PDB entry 3MH0 | X-ray diffraction, 2.00 A resolution | chain A

Chain A:
Name: Mitogen-activated protein kinase 14
From: Homo sapiens
Notes: EC 2.7.11.24
UniProt: Q16539 (MK14_HUMAN); residues 1-360 here = UniProt positions 1-360
Amino-acid sequence (360 residues; numbered 1 to 360; the number before each row is that of its first residue):
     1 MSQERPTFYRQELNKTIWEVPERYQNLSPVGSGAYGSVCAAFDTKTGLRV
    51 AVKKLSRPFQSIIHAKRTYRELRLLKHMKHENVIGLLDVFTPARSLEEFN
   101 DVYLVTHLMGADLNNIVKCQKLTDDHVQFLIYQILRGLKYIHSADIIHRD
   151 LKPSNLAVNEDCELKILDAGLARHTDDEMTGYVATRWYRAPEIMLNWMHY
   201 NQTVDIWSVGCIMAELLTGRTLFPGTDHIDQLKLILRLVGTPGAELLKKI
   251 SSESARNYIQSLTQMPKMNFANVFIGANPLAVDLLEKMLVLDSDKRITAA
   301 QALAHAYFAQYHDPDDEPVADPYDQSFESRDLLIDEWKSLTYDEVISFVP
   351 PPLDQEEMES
Not modelled in the structure: 1-4, 32-35, 173-184, 353-360
Differences from the reference sequence: engineered mutation A169 (Phe in Q16539)
UniProt features mapped onto this chain:
  - motif: T180 to Y182 (TXY)
  - active site: D168 (Proton acceptor)
  - binding site (ATP): V30 to V38, K53
  - modified residue: S2 (N-acetylserine), T16 (Phosphothreonine), K53 (N6-acetyllysine), K152 (N6-acetyllysine), T180 (Phosphothreonine), Y182 (Phosphotyrosine), T263 (Phosphothreonine), Y323 (Phosphotyrosine)
  - natural variant: A51 (A51V: In a gastric adenocarcinoma sample), P322 (P322R: In a lung adenocarcinoma sample)
  - mutagenesis: A34 (A34V: Lowered kinase activity), K53 (K53R: Loss of kinase activity), K54 (K54R: Impairs MAP2K6/MKK6-dependent autophosphorylation), Y69 (Y69H: Lowered kinase activity), D168 (D168A: Loss of kinase activity), T175 (T175A: No effect on either the kinase activity or tyrosine phosphorylation), D176 (D176A: Emulation of the active state. Increase in activity; when associated with S-327 or L-327), D177 (D177A: Loss of kinase activity), T180 (T180E: Loss of kinase activity), Y182 (Y182F: Loss of kinase activity), A320 (A320T: Lowered kinase activity), F327 (F327L: Emulation of the active state. Increase in activity; when associated with A-176; F327S: Emulation of the active state. Increase in activity; when associated with A-176), 1 further mutagenesis entry in UniProt

In short:
UniProt lists active-site residue D168, 10 ATP-binding residues and 13 mutagenesis sites.
Chain A is Mitogen-activated protein kinase 14 (Homo sapiens); the structure, Mutagenesis of p38 MAP Kinase
eshtablishes key roles of Phe169 in function and structural dynamics and ..., was determined by X-ray
diffraction together with 3MGY, 3MH1, 3MH2 and 3MH3 from the same study.
